Entry 7OIU (electron microscopy, 3.70 A resolution); this record covers chains A and B of the 6 polymer chains in the assembly.

[Chain A (and B)]
Molecule: TrwK protein
From: Escherichia coli
Notes: chain B of this document is another copy of the same molecule, construct and numbering; everything in this record applies to it too
UniProtKB: O50330 (O50330_ECOLX); numbering as in UniProt (aligned over 1-823)
Amino-acid sequence (823 residues; row label = number of the first residue in the row):
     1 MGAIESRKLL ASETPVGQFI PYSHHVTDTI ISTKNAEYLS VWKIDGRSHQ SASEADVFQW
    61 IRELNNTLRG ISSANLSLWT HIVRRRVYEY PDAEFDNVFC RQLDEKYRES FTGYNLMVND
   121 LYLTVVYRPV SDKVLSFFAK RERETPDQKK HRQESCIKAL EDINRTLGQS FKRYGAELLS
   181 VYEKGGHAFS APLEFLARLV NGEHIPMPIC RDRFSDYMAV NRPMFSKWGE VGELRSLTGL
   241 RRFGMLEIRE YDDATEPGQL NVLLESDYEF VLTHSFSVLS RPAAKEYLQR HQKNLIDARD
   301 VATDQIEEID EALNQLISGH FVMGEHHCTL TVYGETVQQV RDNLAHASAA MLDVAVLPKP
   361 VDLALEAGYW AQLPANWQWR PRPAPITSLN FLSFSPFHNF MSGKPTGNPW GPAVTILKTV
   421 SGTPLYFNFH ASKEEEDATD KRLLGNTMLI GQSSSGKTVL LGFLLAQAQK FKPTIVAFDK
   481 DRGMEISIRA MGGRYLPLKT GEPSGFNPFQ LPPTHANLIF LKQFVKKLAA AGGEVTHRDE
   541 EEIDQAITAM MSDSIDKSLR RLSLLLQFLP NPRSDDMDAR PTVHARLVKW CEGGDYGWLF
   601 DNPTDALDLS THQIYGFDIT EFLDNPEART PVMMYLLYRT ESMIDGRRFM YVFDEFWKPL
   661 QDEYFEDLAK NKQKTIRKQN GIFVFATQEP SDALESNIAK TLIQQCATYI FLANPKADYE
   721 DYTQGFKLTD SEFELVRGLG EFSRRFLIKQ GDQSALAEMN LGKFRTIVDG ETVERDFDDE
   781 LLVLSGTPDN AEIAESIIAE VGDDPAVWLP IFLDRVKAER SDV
Disordered / not traced: 1, 435-440, 512-514, 532-539, 554-580, 593-606, 766-775, 822-823 (chain B: 1-14, 131-146, 237-239, 434-440, 504-514, 531-605, 765-774, 822-823)

[Interface between chain A and chain B]
Residue-residue contacts - 50 pairs, chain A then chain B:
  G2(A) - E366(B)
  A3(A) - F19(B)  hydrophobic
  A3(A) - E366(B)
  A3(A) - W379(B)  hydrophobic
  I4(A) - W379(B)  hydrophobic
  S6(A) - L363(B)
  S6(A) - A364(B)
  R7(A) - Q378(B)
  R7(A) - W379(B)
  L9(A) - L363(B)  hydrophobic
  L10(A) - A364(B)  hydrophobic
  S23(A) - D300(B)
  H24(A) - A302(B)
  H24(A) - Q305(B)  hydrogen bond
  S32(A) - D300(B)
  T33(A) - D300(B)
  K34(A) - R299(B)
  K149(A) - I296(B)
  K149(A) - A298(B)  hydrogen bond (side chain-backbone)
  K149(A) - R299(B)
  K150(A) - V301(B)
  R152(A) - R299(B)  hydrogen bond (side chain-backbone)
  Q153(A) - D300(B)
  Q153(A) - V301(B)
  G186(A) - T255(B)
  H187(A) - D252(B)  salt bridge
  H187(A) - A355(B)
  I205(A) - L352(B)  hydrophobic
  M207(A) - L357(B)  hydrophobic
  I209(A) - D252(B)
  C210(A) - E250(B)  hydrogen bond
  C210(A) - D252(B)
  R211(A) - Y251(B)
  R211(A) - D252(B)
  R211(A) - D253(B)  salt bridge
  R211(A) - Q305(B)  hydrogen bond (backbone-side chain)
  R211(A) - E308(B)
  R211(A) - I309(B)
  D212(A) - R249(B)  salt bridge
  D212(A) - Y251(B)
  Y217(A) - L357(B)
  Y217(A) - K359(B)  hydrogen bond (backbone-side chain)
  A219(A) - K359(B)  hydrogen bond (backbone-side chain)
  V220(A) - K359(B)
  R222(A) - D362(B)  salt bridge
  R235(A) - W228(B)
  S236(A) - R341(B)
  L237(A) - L344(B)  hydrophobic
  L237(A) - P360(B)  hydrophobic
  L240(A) - R341(B)
Interface residues without a listed pair, chain A (41 interface residues in all): H25, N35, A36, E142, F189, P206, P208, D216, M218
Interface residues without a listed pair, chain B (34 interface residues in all): E230, L295, D304, P358

[Overview]
Chain A and chain B form an interface of 41 and 34 residues respectively, with 7 hydrogen bonds and 4 salt
bridges. Among the polar pairs are H187(A)-D252(B), R211(A)-D253(B) and D212(A)-R249(B).
Chain A and chain B are both TrwK protein (Escherichia coli); the structure, Inner Membrane Complex (IMC)
protomer structure (TrwM/VirB3, TrwK/VirB4, TrwG/VirB8tails) from the fully-assembled R388 type IV secretion
..., was determined by electron microscopy (same publication as 7O3J, 7O3T, 7O3V and 7O41).
